PDB entry 8QL5 | X-ray diffraction, 1.80 A resolution | chains B and F of the 3 polymer chains in the assembly

# Chain B
Name: Tubulin beta-2B chain
From: Bos taurus
UniProt: Q6B856 (TBB2B_BOVIN); residues 1-445 here = UniProt positions 1-445
Amino-acid sequence (445 residues; each row starts with the number of its first residue):
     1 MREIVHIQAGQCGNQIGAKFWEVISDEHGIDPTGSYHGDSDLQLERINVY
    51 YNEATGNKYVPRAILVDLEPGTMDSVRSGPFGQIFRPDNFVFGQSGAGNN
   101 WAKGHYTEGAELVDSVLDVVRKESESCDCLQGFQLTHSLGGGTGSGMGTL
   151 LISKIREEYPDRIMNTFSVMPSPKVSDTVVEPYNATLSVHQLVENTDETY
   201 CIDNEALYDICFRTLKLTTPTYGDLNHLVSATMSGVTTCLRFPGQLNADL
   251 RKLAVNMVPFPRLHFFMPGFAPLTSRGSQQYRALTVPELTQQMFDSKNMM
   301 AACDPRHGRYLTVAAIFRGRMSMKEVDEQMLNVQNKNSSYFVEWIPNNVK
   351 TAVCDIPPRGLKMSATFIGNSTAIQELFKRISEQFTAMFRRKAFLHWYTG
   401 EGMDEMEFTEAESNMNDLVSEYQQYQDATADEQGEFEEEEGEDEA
Disordered / not traced: 279-283, 432-445
Curated features (UniProtKB/Swiss-Prot):
  - motif: Met1 to Ile4 (MREI motif)
  - binding site (GTP): Gln11, Glu69, Ser138, Gly142, Thr143, Gly144, Asn204, Asn226
  - binding site (Mg(2+)): Glu69
  - modified residue: Ser40 (Phosphoserine), Thr55 (Phosphothreonine), Lys58 (N6-acetyllysine), Ser172 (Phosphoserine), Thr285 (Phosphothreonine), Thr290 (Phosphothreonine), Arg318 (Omega-N-methylarginine), Glu438 (5-glutamyl polyglutamate)
  - cross-link (Glycyl lysine isopeptide (Lys-Gly)): Lys58 (interchain with G-Cter in ubiquitin), Lys324 (interchain with G-Cter in ubiquitin)

# Chain F
Name: Designed Ankyrin Repeat Protein (DARPIN) D1
From: synthetic construct
Notes: antibody fragment or engineered binder
Amino-acid sequence (169 residues; each row starts with the number of its first residue):
     1 MRGSHHHHHHGSDLGKKLLEAARAGQDDEVRILMANGADVNATDASGLTP
    51 LHLAATYGHLEIVEVLLKHGADVNAIDIMGSTPLHLAALIGHLEIVEVLL
   101 KHGADVNAVDTWGDTPLHLAAIMGHLEIVEVLLKHGADVNAQDKFGKTAF
   151 DISIDNGNEDLAEILQKLN
Disordered / not traced: 1-12, 168-169

# Chain B / chain F interface
Residue-residue contacts - 34 pairs, chain B then chain F:
  Pro173(B) - Met123(F)
  Lys174(B) - Asn158(F)  hydrogen bond
  Lys174(B) - Asp160(F)  salt bridge
  Asp177(B) - Met123(F)
  Asp177(B) - His125(F)  salt bridge
  Val179(B) - Leu89(F)
  Val179(B) - Ile90(F)
  Val179(B) - Met123(F)  hydrophobic
  Val179(B) - His125(F)
  Arg213(B) - Glu159(F)  salt bridge
  Arg213(B) - Asp160(F)  salt bridge
  Arg213(B) - Glu163(F)  salt bridge
  Arg380(B) - Asn156(F)
  Glu383(B) - Ile122(F)
  Glu383(B) - Ile152(F)
  Glu383(B) - Asn156(F)  hydrogen bond
  Gln384(B) - Ile122(F)  hydrogen bond (side chain-backbone)
  Gln384(B) - Met123(F)
  Ala387(B) - Leu89(F)  hydrophobic
  Met388(B) - Leu89(F)  hydrophobic
  Met388(B) - Ile90(F)  hydrophobic
  Met388(B) - Met123(F)  hydrophobic
  Arg390(B) - Trp112(F)
  Arg391(B) - Ser81(F)
  Arg391(B) - Leu86(F)
  Arg391(B) - Asp110(F)  salt bridge
  Arg391(B) - Trp112(F)
  Arg391(B) - Asp114(F)  salt bridge
  Arg391(B) - Leu119(F)
  Ala393(B) - Ile90(F)  hydrophobic
  Phe394(B) - Thr56(F)
  Phe394(B) - Tyr57(F)  hydrophobic
  Phe394(B) - Ile90(F)  hydrophobic
  His396(B) - Tyr57(F)  hydrogen bond
Other interface residues (no listed pair), chain B (17 interface residues in all): Pro182, Trp397
Other interface residues (no listed pair), chain F (21 interface residues in all): Gly124, Phe145

# Summary
17 residues of chain B and 21 residues of chain F are in contact, with 4 hydrogen bonds and 7 salt bridges.
Among the polar pairs are Lys174(B)-Asp160(F), Asp177(B)-His125(F) and Arg213(B)-Glu159(F). Curated annotation
(UniProt) lists 8 GTP-binding residues and Mg2+-binding residue Glu69(B) on chain B.
Here chain B is Tubulin beta-2B chain (Bos taurus) and chain F is Designed Ankyrin Repeat Protein (DARPIN) D1
(synthetic construct). Entry 8QL5 (Ultrafast structural transitions in an azobenzene photoswitch at
near-atomic resolution: 1 ps structure) was determined by X-ray diffraction.
